PDB entry 1D6E | X-ray diffraction, 2.45 A resolution | chains A and B of the 4 polymer chains in the assembly

# Chain A
Molecule: HLA class II histocompatibility antigen
From: Homo sapiens
Notes: fragment: dr alpha chain, extracellular domain
Reference sequence: P01903 (HA2R_HUMAN); residues 1-181 here correspond to UniProt positions 26-206 (UniProt number = residue number + 25)
Chain sequence (181 residues; each row starts with the number of its first residue):
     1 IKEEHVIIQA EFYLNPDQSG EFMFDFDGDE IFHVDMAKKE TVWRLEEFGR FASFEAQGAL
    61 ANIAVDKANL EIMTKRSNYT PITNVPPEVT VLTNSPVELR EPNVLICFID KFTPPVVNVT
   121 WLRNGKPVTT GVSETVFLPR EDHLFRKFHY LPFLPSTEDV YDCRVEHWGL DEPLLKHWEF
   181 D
Not modelled in the structure: 1-3, 181
Cystine bridges: Cys107-Cys163
UniProt features mapped onto this chain:
  - region: Glu179 to Asp181 (Connecting peptide)
  - site: Gln9 (Self- and pathogen-derived peptide antigen), Gly49 (Self-peptide antigen), Phe51 (Self- and pathogen-derived peptide antigen), Ala52 (Self-peptide antigen), Ser53 (Self- and pathogen-derived peptide antigen), Glu55 (Pathogen-derived peptide antigen), Asn62 (Self- and pathogen-derived peptide antigen), Asn69 (Pathogen-derived peptide antigen), Arg76 (Self- and pathogen-derived peptide antigen)
  - glycosylation (N-linked (GlcNAc...) asparagine): Asn78, Asn118

# Chain B
Molecule: HLA class II histocompatibility antigen
From: Homo sapiens
Notes: fragment: dr-4 beta chain, extracellular domain
Reference sequence: P13760 (HB2H_HUMAN); residues 1-192 here correspond to UniProt positions 30-221 (UniProt number = residue number + 29)
Chain sequence (192 residues; each row starts with the number of its first residue):
     1 GDTRPRFLEQ VKHECHFFNG TERVRFLDRY FYHQEEYVRF DSDVGEYRAV TELGRPDAEY
    61 WNSQKDLLEQ KRAAVDTYCR HNYGVGESFT VQRRVYPEVT VYPAKTQPLQ HHNLLVCSVN
   121 GFYPGSIEVR WFRNGQEEKT GVVSTGLIQN GDWTFQTLVM LETVPRSGEV YTCQVEHPSL
   181 TSPLTVEWRA RS
Not modelled in the structure: 1-2, 105-113, 191-192
Cystine bridges: Cys15-Cys79, Cys117-Cys173

# How chain A and chain B interact
Residue-residue contacts - 111 pairs, chain A then chain B:
  Glu4(A) - Phe17(B)
  Glu4(A) - Phe18(B)
  Glu4(A) - Asn19(B)  hydrogen bond (side chain-backbone)
  Glu4(A) - Gly20(B)  hydrogen bond (side chain-backbone)
  His5(A) - Cys15(B)
  His5(A) - His16(B)
  His5(A) - Phe17(B)  hydrogen bond (backbone-backbone)
  Val6(A) - Cys15(B)
  Val6(A) - His16(B)
  Ile7(A) - His13(B)
  Ile7(A) - Glu14(B)
  Ile7(A) - Cys15(B)  hydrogen bond (backbone-backbone)
  Ile7(A) - Phe17(B)  hydrophobic
  Ile8(A) - His13(B)
  Ile8(A) - Glu14(B)
  Gln9(A) - Val11(B)
  Gln9(A) - Lys12(B)
  Gln9(A) - His13(B)  hydrogen bond (backbone-backbone)
  Gln9(A) - Tyr78(B)  hydrogen bond
  Ala10(A) - Val11(B)
  Glu11(A) - Gln10(B)
  Glu11(A) - Val11(B)  hydrogen bond (backbone-backbone)
  Glu11(A) - His13(B)  salt bridge
  Phe12(A) - Leu8(B)  hydrophobic
  Phe12(A) - Glu9(B)
  Phe12(A) - Gln10(B)
  Tyr13(A) - Phe7(B)
  Tyr13(A) - Leu8(B)
  Tyr13(A) - Glu9(B)  hydrogen bond (backbone-backbone)
  Leu14(A) - Arg6(B)
  Leu14(A) - Phe7(B)
  Leu14(A) - Leu8(B)  hydrophobic
  Asn15(A) - Arg6(B)
  Asn15(A) - Phe7(B)  hydrogen bond (backbone-backbone)
  Pro16(A) - Arg4(B)
  Pro16(A) - Pro5(B)
  Pro16(A) - Arg6(B)
  Asp17(A) - Arg6(B)  salt bridge
  Phe24(A) - Asn82(B)
  Phe26(A) - Thr90(B)
  Phe26(A) - Val91(B)
  Phe26(A) - Tyr123(B)
  Phe26(A) - Trp153(B)  hydrophobic
  Gly28(A) - Gln149(B)
  Asp29(A) - Tyr123(B)
  Asp29(A) - Gln149(B)
  Asp29(A) - Trp153(B)
  Glu30(A) - Trp153(B)  hydrogen bond (backbone-side chain)
  Ile31(A) - Phe89(B)  hydrophobic
  Ile31(A) - Trp153(B)  hydrophobic
  Arg44(A) - Gly151(B)  hydrogen bond (side chain-backbone)
  Arg44(A) - Asp152(B)
  Arg44(A) - Trp153(B)
  Leu45(A) - Arg93(B)
  Phe48(A) - Phe89(B)  hydrophobic
  Phe48(A) - Trp153(B)
  Phe51(A) - Phe89(B)  hydrophobic
  Ala52(A) - Phe89(B)  hydrophobic
  Asp66(A) - Glu9(B)
  Asp66(A) - Val11(B)
  Asn69(A) - Glu9(B)
  Leu70(A) - Phe7(B)
  Leu70(A) - Leu8(B)
  Leu70(A) - Glu9(B)
  Met73(A) - Glu9(B)
  Met73(A) - Tyr32(B)  hydrophobic
  Met73(A) - Tyr37(B)
  Met73(A) - Leu53(B)  hydrophobic
  Thr74(A) - Tyr32(B)
  Arg76(A) - Leu53(B)  hydrogen bond (side chain-backbone)
  Arg76(A) - Pro56(B)
  Arg76(A) - Asp57(B)  salt bridge
  Ser77(A) - Tyr32(B)  hydrogen bond
  Tyr79(A) - Phe7(B)
  Thr80(A) - Phe7(B)
  Thr80(A) - Tyr32(B)  hydrogen bond (backbone-side chain)
  Thr80(A) - His33(B)  hydrogen bond (backbone-side chain)
  Pro81(A) - Pro5(B)  hydrophobic
  Pro81(A) - Arg6(B)
  Pro81(A) - Phe7(B)  hydrophobic
  Pro81(A) - His33(B)
  Ile82(A) - Arg6(B)  hydrogen bond (backbone-backbone)
  Ile82(A) - His33(B)  hydrogen bond (backbone-side chain)
  Leu92(A) - Ile148(B)  hydrophobic
  Thr93(A) - Gln156(B)  hydrogen bond (backbone-side chain)
  Asn94(A) - Asn120(B)  hydrogen bond (backbone-side chain)
  Asn94(A) - Gln156(B)
  Ser95(A) - Asn120(B)
  Pro96(A) - Ser118(B)
  Pro96(A) - Asn120(B)
  Ile106(A) - Asn150(B)
  Thr113(A) - Leu8(B)
  Pro115(A) - Leu8(B)
  Pro139(A) - Lys12(B)
  Arg140(A) - Lys12(B)  hydrogen bond (backbone-side chain)
  His143(A) - Gln10(B)  hydrogen bond (backbone-side chain)
  His143(A) - Lys12(B)  hydrogen bond
  His143(A) - Arg29(B)  hydrogen bond
  His143(A) - Phe31(B)
  His143(A) - Gln34(B)
  Leu144(A) - Gln34(B)
  Phe145(A) - Leu8(B)  hydrophobic
  Phe145(A) - Gln10(B)
  Arg146(A) - Gln149(B)  hydrogen bond
  Phe148(A) - Gln149(B)
  Phe148(A) - Asn150(B)
  Phe148(A) - Gly151(B)
  Tyr150(A) - Asn150(B)  hydrogen bond (side chain-backbone)
  Tyr150(A) - Gly151(B)
  Tyr150(A) - Asp152(B)
  Trp168(A) - Arg6(B)
Other interface residues (no listed pair), chain A (59 interface residues in all): Asp27, Glu47, Asn62, Val85, Thr135, Asp142
Other interface residues (no listed pair), chain B (48 interface residues in all): Tyr30, Tyr83, Val85, Ser88, Thr100, Tyr102

# Summary
Chain A and chain B form an interface of 59 and 48 residues respectively; the contacts include 25 hydrogen
bonds and 3 salt bridges. Polar contacts include Glu11(A)-His13(B), Asp17(A)-Arg6(B) and Arg76(A)-Asp57(B).
Chain A is HLA class II histocompatibility antigen and chain B is HLA class II histocompatibility antigen,
both from Homo sapiens; the structure, Crystal structure of HLA-DR4 complex with peptidomimetic and seb, was
determined by X-ray diffraction, deposited together with 1D5M, 1D5X and 1D5Z.
